Entry 6JKI (X-ray diffraction, 2.59 A resolution); this record covers chains A and B.

Chain A (and B):
Protein: tRNA (guanine-N(1)-)-methyltransferase
Organism: Pseudomonas aeruginosa
Notes: EC 2.1.1.228; chain B of this document is another copy of the same molecule, construct and numbering; everything in this record applies to it too
UniProtKB: Q02RL6 (TRMD_PSEAB); residue numbers follow UniProt; this construct covers 5-252
Sequence (250 residues; numbered 3 to 252; the number before each row is that of its first residue):
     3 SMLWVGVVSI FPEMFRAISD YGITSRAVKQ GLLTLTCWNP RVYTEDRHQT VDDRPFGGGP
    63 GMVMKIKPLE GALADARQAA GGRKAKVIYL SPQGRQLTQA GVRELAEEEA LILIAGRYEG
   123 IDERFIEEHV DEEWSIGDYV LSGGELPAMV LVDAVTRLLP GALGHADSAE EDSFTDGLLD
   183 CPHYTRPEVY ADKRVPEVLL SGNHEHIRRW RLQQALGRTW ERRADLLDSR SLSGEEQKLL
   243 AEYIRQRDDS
Disordered / not traced: 166-172, 251-252 (chain B: 166-169, 251-252)
Sequence notes: expression tag (3-4)
Ligand contacts:
  - sinefungin (SFG), molecule 1: Tyr91, Leu92, Ser93, Pro94, Gln95, Ala117, Gly118, Arg119, Tyr120, Glu121, Gly122, Trp136, Ser137, Ile138, Gly139, Tyr141, Val142, Leu143, Ser144, Gly145, Gly146, Pro149
  - sinefungin (SFG), molecule 2: Asp174, Ser175, Asp182, His185
Swiss-Prot annotation at these positions:
  - binding site (S-adenosyl-L-methionine): Gly118, Ile138 to Leu143
From the paper describing this entry:
  - Mn2+ coordination: Glu121, Glu173, Asp174, Asp182
  - catalytic residues: Arg159, Leu165, Ser170, Asp174 (proposed by the authors, not directly observed)
  - specificity-determining residues: Asp54 (proposed by the authors, not directly observed)

How chain A and chain B interact:
Residue-residue contacts (172; chain A residue first):
  Glu15(A) - Tyr23(B)
  Met16(A) - Ala19(B)
  Met16(A) - Tyr23(B)  hydrophobic
  Arg18(A) - Tyr23(B)
  Ala19(A) - Met16(B)
  Tyr23(A) - Phe13(B)  hydrophobic
  Tyr23(A) - Glu15(B)
  Tyr23(A) - Met16(B)  hydrogen bond (side chain-backbone)
  Ile25(A) - Ser144(B)
  Asp55(A) - Thr187(B)
  Asp55(A) - Arg188(B)
  Arg56(A) - Thr187(B)  hydrogen bond (backbone-side chain)
  Arg56(A) - Arg188(B)  hydrogen bond (backbone-side chain)
  Pro57(A) - Tyr186(B)
  Pro57(A) - Arg188(B)
  Phe58(A) - Tyr186(B)  hydrogen bond (backbone-backbone)
  Phe58(A) - Thr187(B)
  Phe58(A) - Arg188(B)
  Phe58(A) - Glu190(B)
  Phe58(A) - Val197(B)  hydrophobic
  Phe58(A) - Leu202(B)  hydrophobic
  Phe58(A) - Arg213(B)  hydrogen bond (backbone-side chain)
  Gly59(A) - Leu201(B)  hydrogen bond (backbone-backbone)
  Gly59(A) - Ile209(B)
  Gly59(A) - Arg213(B)
  Gly60(A) - Arg213(B)  hydrogen bond (backbone-side chain)
  Pro62(A) - Ser170(B)
  Val65(A) - His185(B)
  Val65(A) - Thr187(B)
  Lys67(A) - Thr187(B)
  Lys67(A) - Arg188(B)
  Ile68(A) - Arg188(B)
  Ile68(A) - Pro189(B)
  Ile68(A) - Tyr192(B)
  Glu72(A) - Tyr192(B)  hydrogen bond
  Pro94(A) - Ser175(B)
  Pro94(A) - Phe176(B)
  Gln95(A) - Ser175(B)
  Gln95(A) - Leu181(B)
  Gln95(A) - Asp182(B)
  Gln95(A) - Arg220(B)  hydrogen bond
  Gln95(A) - Arg224(B)  hydrogen bond (backbone-side chain)
  Gln98(A) - Gln98(B)
  Gln98(A) - Arg225(B)
  Leu99(A) - Tyr141(B)
  Thr100(A) - Asp140(B)
  Gln101(A) - Asp140(B)  hydrogen bond (backbone-backbone)
  Gln101(A) - Tyr141(B)
  Gln101(A) - Val142(B)  hydrogen bond (side chain-backbone)
  Val104(A) - Tyr141(B)  hydrophobic
  Glu121(A) - Ser170(B)  hydrogen bond (side chain-backbone)
  Glu121(A) - Glu173(B)
  Glu121(A) - His185(B)  hydrogen bond (backbone-side chain)
  Ile123(A) - His185(B)
  Asp124(A) - His185(B)
  Asp124(A) - Tyr186(B)
  Asp124(A) - Thr187(B)  hydrogen bond (side chain-backbone)
  Glu125(A) - Pro184(B)
  Glu125(A) - His185(B)  hydrogen bond (backbone-backbone)
  Glu125(A) - Tyr186(B)
  Glu125(A) - Arg220(B)  salt bridge
  Arg126(A) - Tyr186(B)
  Arg126(A) - Thr187(B)  hydrogen bond (side chain-backbone)
  Arg126(A) - Pro189(B)  hydrogen bond (side chain-backbone)
  Arg126(A) - Glu190(B)  hydrogen bond (side chain-backbone)
  Arg126(A) - Val191(B)
  Arg126(A) - Tyr192(B)
  Arg126(A) - Lys195(B)  hydrogen bond (side chain-backbone)
  Arg126(A) - Val197(B)
  Glu129(A) - Tyr186(B)
  Glu129(A) - Lys195(B)  salt bridge
  Glu130(A) - Lys195(B)
  His131(A) - Tyr192(B)  hydrogen bond
  Glu135(A) - Arg224(B)  salt bridge
  Ile138(A) - Ile138(B)
  Ile138(A) - Tyr141(B)  hydrogen bond (backbone-side chain)
  Ile138(A) - Val152(B)  hydrophobic
  Asp140(A) - Thr100(B)
  Asp140(A) - Gln101(B)  hydrogen bond (backbone-backbone)
  Asp140(A) - Phe176(B)
  Asp140(A) - Arg225(B)  salt bridge
  Tyr141(A) - Leu99(B)
  Tyr141(A) - Gln101(B)
  Tyr141(A) - Val104(B)  hydrophobic
  Tyr141(A) - Ile138(B)  hydrogen bond (side chain-backbone)
  Tyr141(A) - Tyr141(B)
  Tyr141(A) - Val152(B)  hydrophobic
  Tyr141(A) - Phe176(B)
  Val142(A) - Gln101(B)
  Val142(A) - Ala156(B)
  Val142(A) - Arg159(B)
  Val142(A) - Asp174(B)
  Val142(A) - Ser175(B)
  Leu143(A) - Val152(B)
  Leu143(A) - Asp155(B)
  Leu143(A) - Ala156(B)
  Leu143(A) - Arg159(B)
  Ser144(A) - Ile25(B)
  Ser144(A) - Asp155(B)  hydrogen bond
  Ser144(A) - Arg159(B)
  Leu148(A) - Met151(B)
  Leu148(A) - Val152(B)
  Leu148(A) - Asp155(B)
  Met151(A) - Leu148(B)
  Val152(A) - Ile138(B)  hydrophobic
  Val152(A) - Tyr141(B)  hydrophobic
  Val152(A) - Leu143(B)
  Val152(A) - Leu148(B)
  Asp155(A) - Leu143(B)
  Asp155(A) - Ser144(B)  hydrogen bond
  Ala156(A) - Val142(B)
  Ala156(A) - Leu143(B)
  Arg159(A) - Val142(B)
  Arg159(A) - Leu143(B)
  Arg159(A) - Ser144(B)
  Ser175(A) - Pro94(B)
  Ser175(A) - Val142(B)
  Phe176(A) - Pro94(B)
  Phe176(A) - Asp140(B)
  Phe176(A) - Tyr141(B)
  Leu181(A) - Gln95(B)
  Asp182(A) - Gln95(B)  hydrogen bond (backbone-side chain)
  Pro184(A) - Glu125(B)
  His185(A) - Val65(B)
  His185(A) - Glu121(B)  hydrogen bond (side chain-backbone)
  His185(A) - Ile123(B)
  His185(A) - Asp124(B)
  His185(A) - Glu125(B)  hydrogen bond (backbone-backbone)
  Tyr186(A) - Pro57(B)
  Tyr186(A) - Phe58(B)  hydrogen bond (backbone-backbone)
  Tyr186(A) - Asp124(B)
  Tyr186(A) - Glu125(B)
  Tyr186(A) - Arg126(B)
  Tyr186(A) - Glu129(B)
  Thr187(A) - Asp55(B)
  Thr187(A) - Arg56(B)  hydrogen bond (side chain-backbone)
  Thr187(A) - Phe58(B)
  Thr187(A) - Val65(B)
  Thr187(A) - Met66(B)
  Thr187(A) - Lys67(B)
  Thr187(A) - Asp124(B)  hydrogen bond (backbone-side chain)
  Thr187(A) - Arg126(B)  hydrogen bond (backbone-side chain)
  Arg188(A) - Asp55(B)
  Arg188(A) - Arg56(B)  hydrogen bond (side chain-backbone)
  Arg188(A) - Phe58(B)
  Arg188(A) - Lys67(B)
  Pro189(A) - Arg126(B)  hydrogen bond (backbone-side chain)
  Glu190(A) - Phe58(B)
  Glu190(A) - Arg126(B)
  Val191(A) - Arg126(B)
  Tyr192(A) - Ile68(B)  hydrophobic
  Tyr192(A) - Lys69(B)  hydrogen bond
  Tyr192(A) - Glu72(B)  hydrogen bond
  Tyr192(A) - Arg126(B)
  Lys195(A) - Arg126(B)  hydrogen bond (backbone-side chain)
  Lys195(A) - Glu129(B)  salt bridge
  Lys195(A) - Glu130(B)  salt bridge
  Val197(A) - Phe58(B)  hydrophobic
  Val197(A) - Arg126(B)
  Leu201(A) - Phe58(B)
  Leu201(A) - Gly59(B)  hydrogen bond (backbone-backbone)
  Leu202(A) - Phe58(B)  hydrophobic
  Ile209(A) - Gly59(B)
  Arg213(A) - Phe58(B)  hydrogen bond (side chain-backbone)
  Arg213(A) - Gly59(B)  hydrogen bond (side chain-backbone)
  Arg213(A) - Gly60(B)  hydrogen bond (side chain-backbone)
  Arg213(A) - Gly61(B)
  Arg220(A) - Gln95(B)
  Arg220(A) - Glu125(B)  salt bridge
  Arg224(A) - Gln95(B)  hydrogen bond (side chain-backbone)
  Arg224(A) - Glu135(B)  salt bridge
  Arg225(A) - Asp140(B)  salt bridge
Other interface residues (no listed pair), chain A (77 interface residues in all): Phe13, Ile20, Gly24, Met66, Arg119, Phe127, Gly139, Asp174, Arg196, Leu228
Other interface residues (no listed pair), chain B (79 interface residues in all): Ile20, Gly24, Arg119, Gly139, Ala193, Arg196, His206, Leu228

In short:
77 residues of chain A and 79 residues of chain B are in contact; the contacts include 43 hydrogen bonds and 9
salt bridges. Polar contacts include Glu125(A)-Arg220(B), Glu129(A)-Lys195(B) and Glu135(A)-Arg224(B). Ligands
of chain A: sinefungin. The paper reports catalytic residues Arg159(A), Leu165(A) and Ser170(A) among others;
Mn2+ coordination by Glu121(A), Glu173(A) and Asp174(A) among others.
Chain A and chain B are both tRNA (guanine-N(1)-)-methyltransferase (Pseudomonas aeruginosa); the structure,
Crystal structure and catalytic mechanism of the essential m1G37 tRNA methyltransferase TrmD from Pseudomonas
aeruginosa, was determined by X-ray diffraction, deposited together with 5WYQ and 5WYR.
